Entry 4MC9 (X-ray diffraction, 1.19 A resolution); this record covers chains A and B.

[Chain A (and B)]
Molecule: Protease
Source organism: Human immunodeficiency virus 1
Notes: EC 3.4.23.16; chain B of this document is another copy of the same molecule, construct and numbering; everything in this record applies to it too
Reference sequence: P0C6F2 (POL_HV1LW); residues 1-99 here correspond to UniProt positions 489-587 (UniProt number = residue number + 488)
Chain sequence (99 residues; each row starts with the number of its first residue):
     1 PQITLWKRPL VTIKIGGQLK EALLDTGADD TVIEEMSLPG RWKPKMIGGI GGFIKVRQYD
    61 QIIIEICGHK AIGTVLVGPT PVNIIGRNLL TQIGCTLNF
Construct notes: engineered mutation K7 (Gln495 in P0C6F2), I33 (Leu521 in P0C6F2), I63 (Leu551 in P0C6F2)
Ligand contacts: 23L ((3S)-tetrahydrofuran-3-yl {(2S,3R)-4-[(4R)-7-fluoro-1,1-dioxido-4-(propan-2-yl)-4,5-dihydro-1,2-benzothiazepin-2(3H)-yl]-3-hydroxy-1-phenylbutan-2-yl}carbamate): R8, L23, D25, G27, A28, D29, D30, V32, I47, G48, G49, I50, P81, V82, I84
Swiss-Prot annotation at these positions:
  - region (Dimerization of protease): P1 to L5, G49 to K55, N88 to F99
  - active site: D25 (For protease activity)
  - site: F99 (Cleavage)

[How chain A and chain B interact]
Pairs across the interface (106; chain A residue first):
  P1(A) with L97(B); N98(B); F99(B), hydrogen bond (backbone-backbone)
  Q2(A) with T96(B); L97(B); N98(B), hydrogen bond
  I3(A) with T96(B); L97(B), hydrogen bond (backbone-backbone); F99(B), hydrophobic
  L5(A) with T26(B); R87(B), hydrogen bond (backbone-side chain); L90(B), hydrophobic; T91(B); C95(B)
  W6(A) with R87(B), hydrogen bond (backbone-side chain); T91(B)
  K7(A) with R87(B)
  R8(A) with D29(B), salt bridge; R87(B)
  P9(A) with T26(B); R87(B); L97(B), hydrophobic
  L23(A) with G27(B)
  L24(A) with T26(B), hydrogen bond (backbone-side chain); L97(B), hydrophobic
  D25(A) with D25(B); T26(B); G27(B), hydrogen bond (side chain-backbone)
  T26(A) with L5(B); P9(B); L24(B), hydrogen bond (side chain-backbone); D25(B); T26(B), hydrogen bond (side chain-backbone); L97(B)
  G27(A) with L23(B); D25(B), hydrogen bond (backbone-side chain)
  D29(A) with R8(B), salt bridge
  V32(A) with I50(B), hydrophobic
  I47(A) with I50(B), hydrophobic
  G48(A) with I50(B)
  G49(A) with I50(B); P81(B)
  I50(A) with V32(B), hydrophobic; I47(B); G49(B); I50(B), hydrogen bond (backbone-backbone); G52(B); I54(B); T80(B); P81(B); I84(B), hydrophobic
  G51(A) with G51(B); G52(B); F53(B)
  G52(A) with I50(B); G51(B)
  I54(A) with I50(B); G51(B)
  C67(A) with F99(B), hydrophobic
  H69(A) with F99(B)
  T80(A) with I50(B)
  P81(A) with G49(B); I50(B)
  R87(A) with L5(B), hydrogen bond (side chain-backbone); W6(B), hydrogen bond (side chain-backbone); K7(B); R8(B); P9(B)
  L90(A) with L5(B), hydrophobic
  T91(A) with L5(B); W6(B)
  Q92(A) with W6(B)
  I93(A) with F99(B)
  G94(A) with N98(B); F99(B)
  C95(A) with L5(B); L97(B), hydrophobic; N98(B); F99(B), hydrophobic
  T96(A) with Q2(B); I3(B); T4(B); T96(B); L97(B); N98(B), hydrogen bond (backbone-backbone)
  L97(A) with P1(B); Q2(B); I3(B), hydrogen bond (backbone-backbone); P9(B), hydrophobic; T26(B); C95(B), hydrophobic; T96(B); L97(B), hydrophobic
  N98(A) with P1(B); Q2(B), hydrogen bond; G94(B); C95(B); T96(B), hydrogen bond (backbone-backbone); N98(B), hydrogen bond
  F99(A) with P1(B), hydrogen bond (backbone-backbone); I3(B), hydrophobic; L24(B), hydrophobic; H69(B); I93(B); G94(B); C95(B), hydrophobic
Also at the interface, not in a pair above, chain A (41 interface residues in all): T4, F53, P79, I84
Also at the interface, not in a pair above, chain B (40 interface residues in all): G48, C67, P79

[Overview]
Chain A and chain B form an interface of 41 and 40 residues respectively, with 19 hydrogen bonds and 2 salt
bridges. Polar contacts include R8(A)-D29(B), Q2(A)-N98(B) and L5(A)-R87(B). Bound to chain A: compound 23L.
UniProt lists active-site residue D25(A) on chain A.
Chain A and chain B are both Protease (Human immunodeficiency virus 1); the structure, HIV protease in complex
with AA74, was determined by X-ray diffraction together with 4MC1, 4MC2 and 4MC6 from the same study.
